Entry 8GIY (electron microscopy, 3.70 A resolution); this record covers chains D and E of the 8 polymer chains in the assembly.

[Chain D]
Name: DNA polymerase III subunit tau
Source organism: Escherichia coli K-12
Notes: EC 2.7.7.7
UniProt: P06710 (DPO3X_ECOLI), isoform P06710-2; residue numbers follow UniProt; this construct covers 1-430
Amino-acid sequence (431 residues; each row starts with the number of its first residue):
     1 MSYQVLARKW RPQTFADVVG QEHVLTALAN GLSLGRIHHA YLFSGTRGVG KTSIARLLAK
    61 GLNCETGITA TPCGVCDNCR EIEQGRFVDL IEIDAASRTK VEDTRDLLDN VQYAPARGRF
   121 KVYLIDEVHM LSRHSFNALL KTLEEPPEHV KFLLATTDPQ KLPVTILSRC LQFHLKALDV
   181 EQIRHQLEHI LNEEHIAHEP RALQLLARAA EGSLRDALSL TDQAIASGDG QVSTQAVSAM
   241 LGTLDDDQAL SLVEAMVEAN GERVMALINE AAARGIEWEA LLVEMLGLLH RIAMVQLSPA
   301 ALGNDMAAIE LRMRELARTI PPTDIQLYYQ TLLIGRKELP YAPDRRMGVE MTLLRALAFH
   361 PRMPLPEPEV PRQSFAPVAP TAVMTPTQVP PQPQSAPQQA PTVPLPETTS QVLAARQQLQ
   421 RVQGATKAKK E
Disordered / not traced: 1, 362-431
Construct notes: expression tag (431)
Ion coordination: Mg2+: Thr52 (together with ATP-gamma-S); Zn2+: Cys64, Cys73, Cys76, Cys79
Residues lining bound ligands: ATP-gamma-S (AGS; phosphothiophosphoric acid-adenylate ester): Ala7, Trp10, Arg11, Pro12, Val18, Val19, Gln21, Thr46, Arg47, Gly48, Val49, Gly50, Lys51, Thr52, Ser53, Glu127, Leu214, Arg215, Leu218
Curated features (UniProtKB/Swiss-Prot):
  - binding site (ATP): Gly45 to Thr52
  - binding site (Zn(2+)): Cys64, Cys73, Cys76, Cys79
  - mutagenesis: Gly118 (G118D: In dnaX2016(Ts); present in both isoforms, unable to grow at 42 degrees Celsius)

[Chain E]
Name: DNA polymerase III subunit delta'
Source organism: Escherichia coli K-12
Notes: EC 2.7.7.7
UniProt: P28631 (HOLB_ECOLI); residue numbers follow UniProt; this construct covers 1-334
Amino-acid sequence (334 residues; numbered 1 to 334; the number before each row is that of its first residue):
     1 MRWYPWLRPD FEKLVASYQA GRGHHALLIQ ALPGMGDDAL IYALSRYLLC QQPQGHKSCG
    61 HCRGCQLMQA GTHPDYYTLA PEKGKNTLGV DAVREVTEKL NEHARLGGAK VVWVTDAALL
   121 TDAAANALLK TLEEPPAETW FFLATREPER LLATLRSRCR LHYLAPPPEQ YAVTWLSREV
   181 TMSQDALLAA LRLSAGSPGA ALALFQGDNW QARETLCQAL AYSVPSGDWY SLLAALNHEQ
   241 APARLHWLAT LLMDALKRHH GAAQVTNVDV PGLVAELANH LSPSRLQAIL GDVCHIREQL
   301 MSVTGINREL LITDLLLRIE HYLQPGVVLP VPHL
Ion coordination: Zn2+: Cys50, Cys59, Cys62, Cys65
Residues lining bound ligands: ATP-gamma-S (AGS; phosphothiophosphoric acid-adenylate ester): Glu133, Thr154, Arg158
Reported in the primary citation:
  - binding site for ATP-gamma-S: Arg158

[How chain D and chain E interact]
Pairs across the interface (52; chain D residue first):
  Ser2(D) with Ala137(E)
  Val5(D) with His25(E)
  Arg8(D) with Glu133(E); Glu134(E); Pro135(E), hydrogen bond (side chain-backbone)
  Arg11(D) with Glu133(E), salt bridge; Glu134(E), salt bridge
  Arg47(D) with Thr154(E)
  Glu92(D) with Lys130(E), salt bridge
  Asp94(D) with Lys130(E)
  Asp126(D) with Lys130(E), salt bridge
  Arg215(D) with Glu133(E), salt bridge; Ser157(E); Arg158(E)
  Asp216(D) with Ser157(E), hydrogen bond (backbone-side chain)
  Ser219(D) with Ser157(E), hydrogen bond (side chain-backbone)
  Gln223(D) with Arg160(E); Leu161(E), hydrogen bond (side chain-backbone)
  Gly261(D) with Gly261(E)
  Glu262(D) with Gly261(E), hydrogen bond (backbone-backbone); Ala262(E), hydrogen bond (side chain-backbone); Ala263(E), hydrogen bond (side chain-backbone)
  Met265(D) with Lys257(E); Ala262(E), hydrophobic
  Asn269(D) with Gln264(E), hydrogen bond
  Gln330(D) with Leu334(E)
  Ile334(D) with Pro332(E), hydrophobic; His333(E); Leu334(E)
  Lys337(D) with Leu334(E), hydrogen bond (side chain-backbone)
  Tyr341(D) with Glu298(E)
  Pro343(D) with His246(E); Arg297(E)
  Asp344(D) with His246(E), salt bridge
  Arg345(D) with Glu147(E), salt bridge
  Arg346(D) with Gln264(E)
  Met347(D) with His246(E), hydrogen bond; Ala249(E), hydrophobic; Thr250(E); Met253(E)
  Glu350(D) with Met253(E); Lys257(E), salt bridge
  Met351(D) with Met253(E); Leu290(E), hydrophobic; Cys294(E), hydrogen bond
  Leu354(D) with Met253(E), hydrophobic; Leu256(E), hydrophobic; Gln287(E), hydrogen bond (backbone-side chain)
  Arg355(D) with Gln287(E); Val331(E); Pro332(E)
  Leu357(D) with His260(E)
Other interface residues (no listed pair), chain D (41 interface residues in all): Tyr3, Ala96, Ser97, His129, Met130, Ser213, Asp222, Ala226, Ser227, Ala342, Ala358
Other interface residues (no listed pair), chain E (44 interface residues in all): Arg22, His24, Gln30, Arg94, Asp122, Asn126, Ala127, Glu138, Pro148, Glu149, Ala153, Gly291

[Overview]
The interface between chain D and chain E involves 41 residues on one side and 44 on the other; the contacts
include 12 hydrogen bonds and 8 salt bridges. Among the polar pairs are Arg11(D)-Glu133(E), Arg11(D)-Glu134(E)
and Glu92(D)-Lys130(E). ATP-gamma-S is bound between chain D and chain E. The paper reports a binding site for
ATP-gamma-S at Arg158(E).
Here chain D is DNA polymerase III subunit tau and chain E is DNA polymerase III subunit delta', both from
Escherichia coli K-12. Entry 8GIY (E. coli clamp loader with closed clamp) was determined by electron
microscopy (same publication as 8GIZ, 8GJ0, 8GJ1, 8GJ2 and 8GJ3).
